1QWN - chain A; structure by X-ray diffraction, 1.20 A resolution.

# Chain A
Molecule: Alpha-mannosidase II
From: Drosophila melanogaster
Notes: EC 3.2.1.114; fragment: Family 38 catalytic domain (residues 94-1108)
UniProt: Q24451 (MAN2_DROME); residues 13-1045 here correspond to UniProt positions 76-1108 (UniProt number = residue number + 63)
Amino-acid sequence (1045 residues; row label = number of the first residue in the row):
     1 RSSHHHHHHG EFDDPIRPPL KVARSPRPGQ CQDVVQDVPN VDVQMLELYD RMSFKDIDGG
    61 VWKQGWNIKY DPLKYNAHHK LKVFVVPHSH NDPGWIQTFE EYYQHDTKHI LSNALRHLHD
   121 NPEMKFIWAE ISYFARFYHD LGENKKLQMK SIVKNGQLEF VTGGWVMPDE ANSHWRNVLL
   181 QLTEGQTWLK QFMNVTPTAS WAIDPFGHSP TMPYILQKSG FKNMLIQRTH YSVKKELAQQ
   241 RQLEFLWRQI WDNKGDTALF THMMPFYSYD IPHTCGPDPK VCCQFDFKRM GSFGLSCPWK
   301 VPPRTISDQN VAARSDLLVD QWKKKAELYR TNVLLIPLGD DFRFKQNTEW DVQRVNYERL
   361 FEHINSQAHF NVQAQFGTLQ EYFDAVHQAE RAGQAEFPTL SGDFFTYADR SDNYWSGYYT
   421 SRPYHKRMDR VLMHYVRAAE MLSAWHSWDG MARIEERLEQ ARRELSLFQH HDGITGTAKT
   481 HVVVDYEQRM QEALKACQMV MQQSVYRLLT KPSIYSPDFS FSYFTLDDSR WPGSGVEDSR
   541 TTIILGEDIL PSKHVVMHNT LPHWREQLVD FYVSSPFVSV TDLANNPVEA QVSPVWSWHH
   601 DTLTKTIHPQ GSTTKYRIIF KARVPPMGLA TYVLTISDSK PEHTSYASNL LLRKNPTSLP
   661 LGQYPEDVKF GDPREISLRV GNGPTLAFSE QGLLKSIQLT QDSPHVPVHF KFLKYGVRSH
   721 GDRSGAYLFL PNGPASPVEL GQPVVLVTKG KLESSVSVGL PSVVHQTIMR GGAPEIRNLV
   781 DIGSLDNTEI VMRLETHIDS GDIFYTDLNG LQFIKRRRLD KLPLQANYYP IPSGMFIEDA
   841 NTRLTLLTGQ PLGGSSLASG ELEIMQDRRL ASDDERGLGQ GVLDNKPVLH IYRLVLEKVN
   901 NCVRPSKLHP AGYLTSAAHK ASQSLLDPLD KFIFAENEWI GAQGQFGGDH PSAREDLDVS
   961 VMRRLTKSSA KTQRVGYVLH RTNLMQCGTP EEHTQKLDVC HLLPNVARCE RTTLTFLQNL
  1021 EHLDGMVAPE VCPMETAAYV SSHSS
Not modelled in the structure: 1-30, 1045
Differences from the reference sequence: cloning artifact (1-3, 10-12); expression tag (4-9)
Disulfides: Cys31-Cys1032, Cys275-Cys282, Cys283-Cys297, Cys902-Cys987, Cys1000-Cys1009
Glycans and other covalent adducts: N-acetylglucosamine (NAG) linked to Asn194; 5-fluoro-beta-L-gulosyl fluoride (GUL) linked to Asp204
Metal / ion sites: Zn2+: His90, Asp92, Asp204, His471 (together with 5-fluoro-beta-L-gulosyl fluoride)
Small-molecule neighbours: 5-fluoro-beta-L-gulosyl fluoride (GUL; (2R,3S,4R,5S)-2,6-difluoro-2-(hydroxymethyl)oxane-3,4,5-triol): His90, Asp92, Trp95, Phe206, Arg228, Tyr269, Asp341, Trp415, His470, His471, Asp472, Thr477, Tyr727, Arg876
Curated features (UniProtKB/Swiss-Prot):
  - active site: Asp204 (Nucleophile)
  - binding site (Zn(2+)): His90, Asp92, Asp204, His471

# Overview
N-acetylglucosamine is covalently linked to Asn194. 5-fluoro-beta-L-gulosyl fluoride is covalently linked to
Asp204. His90, Asp92, Asp204 and His471 coordinate Zn2+. From UniProt: active-site residue Asp204 and 4
Zn2+-binding residues.
Chain A is Alpha-mannosidase II (Drosophila melanogaster); the structure, GOLGI ALPHA-MANNOSIDASE II Covalent
Intermediate Complex with 5-fluoro-gulosyl-fluoride, was determined by X-ray diffraction (same publication as
1QX1).
